Entry 6TZC (X-ray diffraction, 2.41 A resolution); this record covers chains A and B of the 3 polymer chains in the assembly.

Chain A:
Name: Maltose/maltodextrin-binding periplasmic protein
From: Escherichia coli (strain K12)
UniProtKB: P0AEX9 (MALE_ECOLI); numbering as in UniProt (aligned over 27-392)
Chain sequence (371 residues; each row starts with the number of its first residue):
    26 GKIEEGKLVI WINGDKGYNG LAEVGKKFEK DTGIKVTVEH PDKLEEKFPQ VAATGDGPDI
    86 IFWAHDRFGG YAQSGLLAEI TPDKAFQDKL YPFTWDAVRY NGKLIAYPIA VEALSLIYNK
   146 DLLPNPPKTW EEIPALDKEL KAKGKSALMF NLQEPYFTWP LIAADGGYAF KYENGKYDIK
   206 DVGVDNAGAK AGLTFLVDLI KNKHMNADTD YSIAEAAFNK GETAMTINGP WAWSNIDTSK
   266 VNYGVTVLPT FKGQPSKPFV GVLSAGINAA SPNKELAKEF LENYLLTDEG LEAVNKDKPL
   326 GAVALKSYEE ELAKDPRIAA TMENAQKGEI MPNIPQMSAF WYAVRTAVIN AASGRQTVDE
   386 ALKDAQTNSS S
Disordered / not traced: 26-27, 395-396
Sequence notes: expression tag (26, 393-396)

Chain B:
Name: Apoptosis regulator Bcl-2 homolog
From: African swine fever virus (strain Badajoz 1971 Vero-adapted)
UniProtKB: P42485 (ARBH_ASFB7); residues 1-148 here = UniProt positions 1-148
Chain sequence (154 residues; numbered 1 to 154; the number before each row is that of its first residue):
     1 MEGEELIYHN IINEILVGYI KYYINDISEH ELSPYQQQIK KILTYYDECL NKQVTITFSL
    61 TSVQEIKTQF TGVVTELFKD LINWGRICGF IVFSAKMAKY CKDANNHLES TVITTAYNFM
   121 KHNLLPWMIS HGGQEEFLAF SLHSDMYSHH HHHH
Disordered / not traced: 1-2, 147-154
Sequence notes: expression tag (149-154)
Curated features (UniProtKB/Swiss-Prot):
  - motif: E76 to A95 (BH1), P126 to S141 (BH2)
  - mutagenesis: G85 (G85A: Complete loss of apoptosis suppression)
What the authors report for this chain:
  - mutagenesis - V73Y/G89Y: abolished binding to Beclin-1
  - mutagenesis - V73Y/G89Y: unchanged stability

Interface between chain A and chain B:
Pairs across the interface - 13 pairs, chain A then chain B:
  A97(A) with P126(B)
  Q98(A) with Y8(B); K121(B); H122(B), hydrogen bond (side chain-backbone); P126(B)
  S99(A) with E4(B), hydrogen bond; Y8(B), hydrogen bond; I129(B)
  G100(A) with P126(B); I129(B); S130(B), hydrogen bond (backbone-backbone)
  N126(A) with H122(B)
  A294(A) with S130(B)
Interface residues without a listed pair, chain A (7 interface residues in all): L102

In short:
Chain A and chain B each contribute 7 residues to their interface, with 4 hydrogen bonds. Polar contacts
include Q98(A)-H122(B), S99(A)-E4(B) and S99(A)-Y8(B). Curated annotation (UniProt) lists one mutagenesis site
on chain B. The paper reports that V73Y/G89Y of chain B abolish binding to Beclin-1; V73Y/G89Y of chain B
leave stability unchanged.
Chain A is Maltose/maltodextrin-binding periplasmic protein (Escherichia coli (strain K12)) and chain B is
Apoptosis regulator Bcl-2 homolog (African swine fever virus (strain Badajoz 1971 Vero-adapted)); the
structure, Crystal Structure of African Swine Fever Virus A179L with the Autophagy Regulator Beclin, was
determined by X-ray diffraction.
